2N2W - chains A and B; structure by solution NMR.

Chain A:
Name: Insulin A chain
UniProtKB: P01308 (INS_HUMAN); residues 1-21 here correspond to UniProt positions 90-110 (UniProt number = residue number + 89)
Chain sequence (21 residues; row label = number of the first residue in the row):
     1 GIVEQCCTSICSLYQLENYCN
Disulfide bonds: Cys6-Cys11

Chain B:
Name: Insulin B chain
UniProtKB: P01308 (INS_HUMAN); residues 1-30 here correspond to UniProt positions 25-54 (UniProt number = residue number + 24)
Chain sequence (30 residues; each row starts with the number of its first residue):
     1 FVNQHLCGSHLVEALYLVCGERGFFVTPAT
Sequence notes: engineered mutation Val26 (Tyr50 in P01308), Ala29 (Lys53 in P01308)
Modified positions: Val26 (norvaline; NVA); Ala29 (3-(1h-1,2,3-triazol-5-yl)-l-alanine; HIX)
Glycans and other covalent adducts: covalent link Val26-Ala29

Chain A / chain B interface:
Residue-residue contacts (20):
  Cys7(A) - His5(B)
  Cys7(A) - Cys7(B)  disulfide
  Thr8(A) - His5(B)
  Ser9(A) - His5(B)
  Ile10(A) - Gln4(B)
  Ile10(A) - His5(B)
  Cys11(A) - Phe1(B)
  Cys11(A) - Leu6(B)
  Leu13(A) - Phe1(B)
  Leu13(A) - Val18(B)
  Leu16(A) - Phe1(B)
  Leu16(A) - Ala14(B)
  Leu16(A) - Leu15(B)
  Leu16(A) - Val18(B)
  Glu17(A) - Val18(B)
  Tyr19(A) - Leu15(B)
  Tyr19(A) - Gly23(B)
  Cys20(A) - Cys19(B)  disulfide
  Cys20(A) - Gly23(B)
  Asn21(A) - Gly23(B)
Interface residues without a listed pair, chain A (12 interface residues in all): Cys6
Interface residues without a listed pair, chain B (12 interface residues in all): Leu11, Arg22
Disulfides between the chains: Cys7(A)-Cys7(B), Cys20(A)-Cys19(B)

Overview:
Chain A and chain B each contribute 12 residues to their interface, with 2 disulfide bonds.
Chain A is Insulin A chain and chain B is Insulin B chain; the structure, Solution structure of [B26-B29
triazole cross-linked]-insulin analogue at pH 8.0, was determined by solution NMR together with 2N2V and 2N2X
from the same study.
